PDB entry 8QSI | electron microscopy, 2.75 A resolution | chains PX and PE of the 24 polymer chains in the assembly

[Chain PX]
Protein: HK97 gp6-like/SPP1 gp15-like head-tail connector
Organism: Haloferax tailed virus 1
UniProt: A0A410N6S3 (A0A410N6S3_9CAUD); numbering as in UniProt (aligned over 1-141)
Amino-acid sequence (141 residues; numbered 1 to 141; the number before each row is that of its first residue):
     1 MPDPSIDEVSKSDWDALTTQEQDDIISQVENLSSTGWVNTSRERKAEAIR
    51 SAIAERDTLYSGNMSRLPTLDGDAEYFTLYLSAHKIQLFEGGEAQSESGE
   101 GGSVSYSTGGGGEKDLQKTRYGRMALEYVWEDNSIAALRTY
Not modelled in the structure: 1
Ion coordination: Mg2+ site 1: Glu127, Glu131 (shared with 1 residue of chain PM); Mg2+ site 2: Asp132 (shared with 2 residues of chain PW)

[Chain PE]
Protein: Portal protein
Organism: Haloferax tailed virus 1
UniProt: A0A410N6Q2 (A0A410N6Q2_9CAUD); numbering as in UniProt (aligned over 1-675)
Amino-acid sequence (675 residues; each row starts with the number of its first residue):
     1 MPKYNLRIGNRRVPIASTDTPLSEAIGKRLASSTPQTNVDSMGGGHSYQF
    51 NGQDLTFEDLRDIKDVRDSGGQVAQLMDYKALLNFGEGCEIHVEGDDETK
   101 QLVDGEPMTLSEWLEDAFPHLDLLVLDLGGDALWYPYAVGEIQETITGEF
   151 KEALPAEPWTLMPESDAQGKVQAWHQRTKTHGGYQTQTLPADDLWHIVIN
   201 KASARDEVGISEVLRNKDEIQAFKQNEAAINQAIELHGFPQRHVKVGKED
   251 GAPVRDNDLRRVRTIFDPRTTDANTAYFTGQDVDVETLEAHNFDYSAIHE
   301 MDMRNLTTALGLPLEAGNVGADGLGSGKPAELRFALLKLAIKANQRSFSV
   351 QFVERVMRPVVRDYSPFDHEADIRLEINDPLEDIGEVADLIQQVGDYMTN
   401 EQVAEKLDLPAPEDDEVADSYRSPADMEKDEAGVQDEPFGGMFAGRDMGN
   451 RCLGEGITDDELQHAPEWDRPLLEMYQGVTNPESDTSRTLVSFSSSGTPE
   501 FVLERIRESIMDGALFSEFDNIPSSRLMELRQTFADELGTDNFTLDSITD
   551 ALMDFEADLTRDAAERIARTESSAVLNHAREISYEERGEGNELFYWTGAD
   601 LGDSRQTEACAWLIRQTNPFSGGTPVPMNELRDMVDEAPSHDDSMDNNLA
   651 RPDSWVVHPNERSSFVKAPPNWEQL
Not modelled in the structure: 1-30, 46-50, 437-675
Modified residues: His196 (nd1-phosphonohistidine; HIP); His243 (nd1-phosphonohistidine; HIP); His291 (nd1-phosphonohistidine; HIP)

[Chain PX / chain PE interface]
Contacting residue pairs (37; chain PX residue first):
  Ser65(PX) - Arg261(PE)
  Ser65(PX) - Val262(PE)
  Ser65(PX) - Ile265(PE)
  Arg66(PX) - Thr264(PE)
  Arg66(PX) - Ile265(PE)
  Leu67(PX) - Asp258(PE)
  Leu67(PX) - Arg261(PE)
  Trp130(PX) - Ala252(PE)
  Trp130(PX) - Asp258(PE)
  Glu131(PX) - Gly251(PE)
  Glu131(PX) - Ala252(PE)
  Asn133(PX) - Lys248(PE)
  Asn133(PX) - Gly251(PE)
  Asn133(PX) - Ala252(PE)
  Asn133(PX) - Asp282(PE)
  Ser134(PX) - Gly280(PE)
  Ser134(PX) - Gln281(PE)
  Ser134(PX) - Asp282(PE)  hydrogen bond (backbone-side chain)
  Ile135(PX) - Val283(PE)
  Ala136(PX) - Thr279(PE)
  Ala136(PX) - Gly280(PE)  hydrogen bond (backbone-backbone)
  Ala136(PX) - Val283(PE)
  Ala137(PX) - Ile265(PE)
  Ala137(PX) - Phe266(PE)  hydrophobic
  Ala137(PX) - Phe278(PE)
  Ala137(PX) - Thr279(PE)
  Leu138(PX) - Tyr277(PE)
  Leu138(PX) - Phe278(PE)  hydrogen bond (backbone-backbone)
  Arg139(PX) - Ile265(PE)
  Arg139(PX) - Thr270(PE)  hydrogen bond (side chain-backbone)
  Arg139(PX) - Thr271(PE)
  Arg139(PX) - Thr275(PE)
  Arg139(PX) - Ala276(PE)
  Arg139(PX) - Tyr277(PE)
  Thr140(PX) - Thr275(PE)
  Thr140(PX) - Ala276(PE)  hydrogen bond (side chain-backbone)
  Thr140(PX) - Phe278(PE)
Also at the interface, not in a pair above, chain PX (14 interface residues in all): Tyr141
Also at the interface, not in a pair above, chain PE (27 interface residues in all): Val246, Gly247, Pro253, Val254, Asn257, Asp272, Asn274

[In short]
14 residues of chain PX and 27 residues of chain PE are in contact, with 5 hydrogen bonds. Polar contacts
include Ser134(PX)-Asp282(PE), Arg139(PX)-Thr270(PE) and Thr140(PX)-Ala276(PE). Glu127(PX) and Glu131(PX)
coordinate Mg2+ site 1.
Chain PX is HK97 gp6-like/SPP1 gp15-like head-tail connector and chain PE is Portal protein, both from
Haloferax tailed virus 1; the structure, Portal protein of empty Haloferax tailed virus 1, was determined by
electron microscopy, deposited together with 8QPG, 8QPQ, 8QQN, 8QSY, 9FKB, 9H4P, 9H5B and 9H7V.
